Entry 2V5C (X-ray diffraction, 2.10 A resolution); this record covers chain A.

Chain A:
Name: O-glcnacase nagj
Source organism: Clostridium perfringens
Notes: EC 3.2.1.52; fragment: catalytic module, residues 31-624
UniProtKB: Q0TR53 (OGA_CLOP1); numbering as in UniProt (aligned over 31-624)
Sequence (594 residues; each row starts with the number of its first residue):
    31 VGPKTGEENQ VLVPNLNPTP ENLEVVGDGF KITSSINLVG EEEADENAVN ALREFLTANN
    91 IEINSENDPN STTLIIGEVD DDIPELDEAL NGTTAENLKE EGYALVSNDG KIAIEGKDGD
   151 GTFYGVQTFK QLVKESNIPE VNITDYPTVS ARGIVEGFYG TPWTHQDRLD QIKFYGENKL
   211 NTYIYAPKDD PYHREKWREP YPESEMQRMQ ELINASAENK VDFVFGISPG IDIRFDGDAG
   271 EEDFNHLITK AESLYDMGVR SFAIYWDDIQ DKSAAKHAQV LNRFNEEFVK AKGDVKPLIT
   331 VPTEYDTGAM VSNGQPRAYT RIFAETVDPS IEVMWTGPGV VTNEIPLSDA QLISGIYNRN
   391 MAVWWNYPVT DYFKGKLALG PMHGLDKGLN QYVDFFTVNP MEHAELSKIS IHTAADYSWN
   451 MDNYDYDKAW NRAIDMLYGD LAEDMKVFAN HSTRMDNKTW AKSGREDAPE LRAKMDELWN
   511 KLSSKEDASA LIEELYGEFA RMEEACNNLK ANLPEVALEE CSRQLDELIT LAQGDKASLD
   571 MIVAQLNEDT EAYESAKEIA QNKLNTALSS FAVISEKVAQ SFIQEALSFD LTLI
Unresolved in the structure: 31-40
Metal / ion sites: Ca2+ site 1: Glu73, Glu108, Asp111; Ca2+ site 2: Ala597, Ser600, Ala602
UniProt features mapped onto this chain:
  - active site: Asp298 (Proton donor)
  - binding site (a protein): Gly187, Lys218, Asp297, Tyr335, Trp394 to Asn396, Asp401, Asn429
  - mutagenesis: Asp297 (D297A: 99% decrease in activity for 4MU-NAG), Asp298 (D298N: 99% decrease in activity for 4MU-NAG), Tyr335 (Y335F: Strongly decreases affinity for 4MU-NAG. 99% decrease in activity for 4MU-NAG), Asn390 (N390A: No change in activity for 4MU-NAG), Asn396 (N396A: Strongly decreases affinity for 4MU-NAG. 99% decrease in activity for 4MU-NAG), Asp401 (D401A: Strongly decreases affinity for 4MU-NAG. 99% decrease in activity for 4MU-NAG), Trp490 (W490A: Strongly decreases affinity for 4MU-NAG. 97% decrease in activity for 4MU-NAG)

Overview:
The Ca2+ site 1 is built by Glu73, Glu108 and Asp111. Ala597, Ser600 and Ala602 form the Ca2+ site 2. From
UniProt: active-site residue Asp298, 9 protein-binding residues and 7 mutagenesis sites.
Chain A is O-glcnacase nagj (Clostridium perfringens); the structure, Family 84 glycoside hydrolase from
Clostridium perfringens, 2.1 Angstrom structure, was determined by X-ray diffraction (same publication as 2W1N
and 2V5D).
